9GGD - chains B and C of the 5 polymer chains in the assembly; structure by electron microscopy, 2.67 A resolution.

[Chain B (and C)]
Molecule: DNA polymerase subunit gamma-2
Organism: Homo sapiens
Notes: engineered mutation(s): A169T; chain C of this document is another copy of the same molecule, construct and numbering; everything in this record applies to it too
UniProtKB: Q9UHN1 (DPOG2_HUMAN); residues 26-485 here = UniProt positions 26-485
Chain sequence (467 residues; numbered 25 to 491; the number before each row is that of its first residue):
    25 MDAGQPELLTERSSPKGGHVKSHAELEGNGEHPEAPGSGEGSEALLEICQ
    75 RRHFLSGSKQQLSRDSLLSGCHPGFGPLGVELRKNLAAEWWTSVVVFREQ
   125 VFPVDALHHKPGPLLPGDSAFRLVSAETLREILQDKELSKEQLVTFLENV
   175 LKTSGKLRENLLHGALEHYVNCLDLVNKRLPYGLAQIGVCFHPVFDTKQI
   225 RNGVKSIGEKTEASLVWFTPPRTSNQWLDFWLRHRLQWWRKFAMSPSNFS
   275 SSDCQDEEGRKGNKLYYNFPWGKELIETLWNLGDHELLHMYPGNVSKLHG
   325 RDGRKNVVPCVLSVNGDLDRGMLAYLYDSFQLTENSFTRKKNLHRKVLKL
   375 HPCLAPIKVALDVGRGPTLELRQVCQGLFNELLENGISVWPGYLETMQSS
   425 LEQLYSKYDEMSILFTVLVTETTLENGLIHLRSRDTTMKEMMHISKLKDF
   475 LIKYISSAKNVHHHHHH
Disordered / not traced: 25-66, 138-176, 219-228, 355-368, 483-491 (chain C: 25-66, 138-177, 219-229, 355-368, 484-491)
Differences from the reference sequence: initiating methionine (25); variant T169 (Ala in Q9UHN1); expression tag (486-491)
Residues lining bound ligands: A1IK1 (1-[(4S)-8-chloranyl-3,4-dihydro-2H-chromen-4-yl]-3-(1-phenylpyrazol-3-yl)urea): F439, L455, R456, S457, T460, M462, E464, M466, F474, Y478
Curated features (UniProtKB/Swiss-Prot):
  - modified residue: S38 (Phosphoserine)
  - natural variant: R182 (R182W: In MTDPS16), G416 (G416A: No functional deficit), D433 (D433Y: In MTDPS16B), G451 (G451E: In PEOA4)

[How chain B and chain C interact]
Pairs across the interface (47; chain B residue first):
  H77(B) with L199(C)
  G98(B) with D129(C); L131(C)
  F99(B) with D129(C), hydrogen bond (backbone-side chain)
  P101(B) with P127(C); L199(C), hydrophobic
  V104(B) with D129(C)
  R107(B) with D129(C), salt bridge
  W115(B) with K108(C)
  V120(B) with L407(C)
  F121(B) with L407(C), hydrophobic
  E123(B) with F403(C); P415(C); Y417(C)
  F126(B) with W414(C), hydrophobic
  P127(B) with P101(C); V104(C), hydrophobic
  D129(B) with G98(C); F99(C), hydrogen bond (side chain-backbone); V104(C); R107(C), salt bridge
  L131(B) with H96(C); P97(C)
  H132(B) with H132(C); V213(C); F215(C); E233(C), salt bridge
  H133(B) with I231(C); E233(C), salt bridge
  L181(B) with L181(C), hydrophobic
  H192(B) with S80(C)
  N195(B) with H77(C), hydrogen bond (backbone-side chain)
  L199(B) with H77(C); P101(C), hydrophobic; W414(C), hydrophobic
  R203(B) with L418(C)
  F215(B) with H132(C)
  I231(B) with H133(C)
  E233(B) with L131(C); H132(C), hydrogen bond (side chain-backbone); H133(C), salt bridge
  L407(B) with V120(C); F121(C), hydrophobic
  E408(B) with F121(C)
  P415(B) with E123(C)
  L418(B) with E123(C); R203(C), hydrogen bond (backbone-side chain)
Also at the interface, not in a pair above, chain B (39 interface residues in all): H96, P97, E105, V128, C196, D198, N201, V213, N404, W414, M421
Also at the interface, not in a pair above, chain C (39 interface residues in all): G81, F126, V128, N195, D198, N201, E408, E419

[Summary]
Chain B and chain C each contribute 39 residues to their interface, with 5 hydrogen bonds and 5 salt bridges.
Polar contacts include R107(B)-D129(C), H132(B)-E233(C) and H133(B)-E233(C). Bound to chain B: compound A1IK1.
Chain B and chain C are both DNA polymerase subunit gamma-2 (Homo sapiens); the structure, Structure of the
A467T mutant of human mitochondrial DNA polymerase gamma in complex with PZL-A, was determined by electron
microscopy, deposited together with 9GGB, 9GGC, 9GGE and 9GGF.
